6BS3 - chains A and B; structure by X-ray diffraction, 2.30 A resolution.

Chain A:
Molecule: Putative ATPase Rv3679
Source organism: Mycobacterium tuberculosis H37Rv
UniProt: P9WKX5 (Y3679_MYCTU); residues 1-340 here = UniProt positions 1-340
Sequence (340 residues; each row starts with the number of its first residue):
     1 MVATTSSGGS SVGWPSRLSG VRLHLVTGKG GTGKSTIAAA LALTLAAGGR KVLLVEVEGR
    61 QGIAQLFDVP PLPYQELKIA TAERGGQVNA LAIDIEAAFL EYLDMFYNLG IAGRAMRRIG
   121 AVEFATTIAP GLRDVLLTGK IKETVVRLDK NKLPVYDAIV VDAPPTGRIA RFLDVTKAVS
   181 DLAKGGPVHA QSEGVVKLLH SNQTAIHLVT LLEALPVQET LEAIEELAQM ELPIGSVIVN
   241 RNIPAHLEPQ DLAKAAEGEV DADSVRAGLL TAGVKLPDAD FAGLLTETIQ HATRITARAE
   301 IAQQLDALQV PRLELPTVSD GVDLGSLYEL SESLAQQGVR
Not modelled in the structure: 1-10
Ion coordination: Mg2+: Ser35 (together with ADP)
Residues lining bound ligands: ADP (adenosine-5'-diphosphate): Lys29, Gly30, Gly31, Thr32, Gly33, Lys34, Ser35, Thr36, Asn240, Arg241, Pro316, Thr317, Val318, Val322, Leu330
Curated features (UniProtKB/Swiss-Prot):
  - binding site (ATP): Gly31, Gly33, Lys34, Ser35, Thr36, Asn240, Pro316, Val318
  - mutagenesis: Lys34 (K34A: Decreases resistance to elevated glycerol and NO), Glu58 (E58Q: Decreases the ATPase activity of the complex)

Chain B:
Molecule: Anion transporter
Source organism: Mycobacterium tuberculosis H37Rv
UniProt: A0A089QYG8 (A0A089QYG8_MYCTU); residue numbers follow UniProt; this construct covers 1-386
Sequence (394 residues; each row starts with the number of its first residue):
     1 MSVTPKTLDM GAILADTSNR VVVCCGAGGV GKTTTAAALA LRAAEYGRTV VVLTIDPAKR
    61 LAQALGINDL GNTPQRVPLA PEVPGELHAM MLDMRRTFDE MVMQYSGPER AQSILDNQFY
   121 QTVATSLAGT QEYMAMEKLG QLLSQDRWDL IVVDTPPSRN ALDFLDAPKR LGSFMDSRLW
   181 RLLLAPGRGI GRLITGVMGL AMKALSTVLG SQMLADAAAF VQSLDATFGG FREKADRTYA
   241 LLKRRGTQFV VVSAAEPDAL REASFFVDRL SQESMPLAGL VFNRTHPMLC ALPIERAIDA
   301 AETLDAETTD SDATSLAAAV LRIHAERGQT AKREIRLLSR FTGANPTVPV VGVPSLPFDV
   361 SDLEALRALA DQLTTVGNDA GRAAGRLEHH HHHH
Not modelled in the structure: 1-4, 186-193, 227-228, 308-313, 376-394
Construct notes: expression tag (387-394)
Ion coordination: Mg2+: Thr33, Asp56 (together with ADP); Ca2+ near Leu165 (its only coordinating residue here)
Residues lining bound ligands: ADP (adenosine-5'-diphosphate): Ala27, Gly28, Gly29, Val30, Gly31, Lys32, Thr33, Thr34, Asp56, Asn283, Arg284, Val353, Pro354, Ser355, Leu356, Phe358, Asp359, Val360, Leu369
From the paper describing this entry:
  - mutagenesis - D56N: decreased catalytic activity

How chain A and chain B interact:
Pairs across the interface (86; chain A residue first):
  Arg60(A) with Arg159(B)
  Gln65(A) with Arg159(B)
  Tyr102(A) with Val208(B), hydrophobic
  Leu103(A) with Val208(B), hydrophobic
  Tyr107(A) with Thr207(B); Val208(B), hydrophobic
  Leu109(A) with Thr207(B)
  Ala112(A) with Leu200(B), hydrophobic
  Ala115(A) with Val197(B); Leu200(B), hydrophobic
  Met116(A) with Ala201(B), hydrophobic; Ala204(B), hydrophobic; Leu205(B), hydrophobic
  Ile119(A) with Leu179(B); Val197(B), hydrophobic; Met198(B), hydrophobic
  Gly120(A) with Leu179(B)
  Ala121(A) with Leu179(B), hydrophobic
  Phe124(A) with Phe174(B), hydrophobic; Leu179(B); Trp180(B); Leu184(B), hydrophobic
  Ala125(A) with Leu205(B), hydrophobic
  Thr127(A) with Leu127(B); Phe174(B)
  Ile128(A) with Phe119(B); Val123(B); Trp180(B), hydrophobic; Leu209(B), hydrophobic
  Ala129(A) with Leu209(B), hydrophobic; Met213(B), hydrophobic
  Pro130(A) with Val123(B)
  Leu132(A) with Val208(B), hydrophobic; Leu209(B), hydrophobic
  Asp181(A) with Gly210(B), hydrogen bond (backbone-backbone); Met213(B)
  Leu182(A) with Val208(B); Gly210(B)
  Ala183(A) with Thr207(B); Val208(B), hydrogen bond (backbone-backbone); Leu209(B); Gly210(B)
  Gln218(A) with Lys59(B)
  Pro244(A) with Glu326(B)
  His246(A) with Ala319(B); Arg322(B); Ile323(B); Glu326(B), salt bridge
  Leu247(A) with Ala319(B), hydrophobic
  Asp251(A) with Leu316(B)
  Asp261(A) with Leu316(B)
  Ser264(A) with Thr314(B), hydrogen bond; Leu316(B)
  Val265(A) with Leu316(B), hydrophobic; Val320(B), hydrophobic
  Gly268(A) with Leu304(B); Ala317(B)
  Leu269(A) with Leu321(B), hydrophobic
  Thr271(A) with Leu304(B); Glu307(B)
  Ala272(A) with Ala300(B); Thr303(B)
  Gly273(A) with Arg296(B)
  Val274(A) with Ala300(B), hydrophobic
  Ala279(A) with Leu289(B)
  Asp280(A) with Cys290(B), hydrogen bond (backbone-side chain); Ala291(B), hydrogen bond (side chain-backbone)
  Gly283(A) with Leu289(B)
  Leu284(A) with Cys290(B); Val320(B), hydrophobic; His324(B)
  Thr286(A) with Leu289(B)
  Glu287(A) with Met288(B); Leu289(B), hydrogen bond (side chain-backbone); Cys290(B), hydrogen bond (side chain-backbone); Ile323(B); His324(B), salt bridge; Arg327(B)
  Thr288(A) with Val320(B); Ile323(B)
  Gln290(A) with Arg327(B), hydrogen bond; Pro357(B)
  His291(A) with Ile323(B)
  Thr293(A) with Pro357(B)
  Ser319(A) with Arg333(B)
  Asp320(A) with Arg336(B), salt bridge
Also at the interface, not in a pair above, chain A (54 interface residues in all): Phe99, Arg241, Ala245, Glu248, Val260, Leu276
Also at the interface, not in a pair above, chain B (47 interface residues in all): Leu183, Glu256, Leu292, Ser315
Interface features reported in the paper:
  - pairs named by the authors: Gln290(A)-Arg327(B) (hydrogen bond)
  - interface residues, chain A: Glu287(A)

Overview:
Chain A and chain B form an interface of 54 and 47 residues respectively, with 8 hydrogen bonds and 3 salt
bridges. Polar contacts include His246(A)-Glu326(B), Glu287(A)-His324(B) and Asp320(A)-Arg336(B). The authors
report a hydrogen bond between Gln290(A) and Arg327(B). From the paper: D56N of chain B reduces catalytic
activity; the interface residue Glu287(A).
Chain A is Putative ATPase Rv3679 and chain B is Anion transporter, both from Mycobacterium tuberculosis
H37Rv; the structure, Crystal structure of ADP-bound bacterial Get3-like A and B in Mycobacterium
tuberculosis, was determined by X-ray diffraction together with 6BS4 and 6BS5 from the same study.
